4PDN - chain A; structure by X-ray diffraction, 1.45 A resolution.

== Chain A ==
Name: Uncharacterized protein
Source organism: Escherichia coli KTE5
UniProt: L2V0E0 (L2V0E0_ECOLX); residue numbers follow UniProt; this construct covers 1-182
Sequence (190 residues; numbered 1 to 190; the number before each row is that of its first residue):
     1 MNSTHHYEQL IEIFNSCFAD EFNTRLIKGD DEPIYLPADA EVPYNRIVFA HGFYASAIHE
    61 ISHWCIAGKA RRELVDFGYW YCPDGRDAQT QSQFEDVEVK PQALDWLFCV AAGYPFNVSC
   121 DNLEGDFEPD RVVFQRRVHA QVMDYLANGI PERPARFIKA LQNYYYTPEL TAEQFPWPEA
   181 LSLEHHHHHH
Unresolved in the structure: 1-2, 68-92, 118-130, 180-190
Sequence notes: expression tag (183-190)
Ion coordination: Mg2+ near Glu98 (its only coordinating residue here)
What the authors report for this chain:
  - Mg2+ coordination: His59, His63, Glu98
  - catalytic residues: His59, His63, Glu98
  - contacts within the chain: His59-Asp105, Val99-Phe134 (hydrophobic contact), Asp96-Arg137 (salt bridge), Val99-Val138 (hydrophobic contact), Tyr54-Tyr165 (hydrogen bond)
  - mutagenesis - H59A, H63A, E98A: abolished catalytic activity
  - mutagenesis - D105A (3-fold): decreased catalytic activity

== Summary ==
From the paper: catalytic residues His59, His63 and Glu98; H59A, H63A and E98A abolish catalytic activity.
Chain A is Uncharacterized protein (Escherichia coli KTE5); the structure, Crystal structure of E. coli YfcM,
was determined by X-ray diffraction (same publication as 3WTR).
